PDB entry 8XUD | X-ray diffraction, 3.49 A resolution | chains C and M of the 10 polymer chains in the assembly

# Chain C
Protein: Tail-specific protease
Organism: Escherichia coli K-12
Notes: EC 3.4.21.102
UniProtKB: P23865 (PRC_ECOLI); residues 1-682 here = UniProt positions 1-682
Chain sequence (688 residues; numbered 1 to 688; the number before each row is that of its first residue):
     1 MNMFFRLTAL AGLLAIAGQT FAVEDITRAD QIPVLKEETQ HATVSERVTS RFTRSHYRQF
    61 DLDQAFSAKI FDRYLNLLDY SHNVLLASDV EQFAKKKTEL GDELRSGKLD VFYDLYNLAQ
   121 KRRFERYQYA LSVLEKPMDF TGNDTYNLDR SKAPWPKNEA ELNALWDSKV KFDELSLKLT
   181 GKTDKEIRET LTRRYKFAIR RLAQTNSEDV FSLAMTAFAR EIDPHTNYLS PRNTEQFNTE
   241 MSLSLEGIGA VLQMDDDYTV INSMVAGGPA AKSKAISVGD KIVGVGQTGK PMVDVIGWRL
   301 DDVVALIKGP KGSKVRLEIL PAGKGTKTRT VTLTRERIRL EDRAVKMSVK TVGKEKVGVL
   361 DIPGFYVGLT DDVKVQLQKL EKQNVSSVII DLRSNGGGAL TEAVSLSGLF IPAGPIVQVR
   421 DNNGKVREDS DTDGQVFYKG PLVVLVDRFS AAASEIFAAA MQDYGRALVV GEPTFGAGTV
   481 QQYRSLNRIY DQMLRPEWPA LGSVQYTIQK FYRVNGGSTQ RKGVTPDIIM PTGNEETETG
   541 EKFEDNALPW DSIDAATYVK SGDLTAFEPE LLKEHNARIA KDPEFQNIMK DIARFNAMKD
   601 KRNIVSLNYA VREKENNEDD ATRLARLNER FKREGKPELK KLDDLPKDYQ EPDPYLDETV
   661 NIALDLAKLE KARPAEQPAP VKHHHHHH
Unresolved in the structure: 1-24, 672-688
Sequence notes: engineered mutation Ala452 (Ser in P23865), Ala477 (Lys in P23865); expression tag (683-688)

# Chain M
Protein: Substrate peptide
Organism: Escherichia coli K-12
Chain sequence (8 residues; each row starts with the number of its first residue; X marks 8 residues of unknown identity (built as UNK)):
     1 XXXXXXXX

# Interface between chain C and chain M
Chain C side of the interface, 16 residues: His225, Phe237, Gly397, Gly398, Ala399, Leu400, Ala452, Ala453, Ala477, Thr479, Val480, Gln481, Gln482, Tyr483, Arg484, Ser485

# Summary
No residue of chain C is in contact with chain M.
Here chain C is Tail-specific protease and chain M is Substrate peptide, both from Escherichia coli K-12.
Entry 8XUD (Crystal structure of adaptor NlpI in complex with endopeptidase MepS and PDZ-protease Prc) was
determined by X-ray diffraction, deposited together with 8XUP.
